8I9L - chains A and C of the 6 polymer chains in the assembly; structure by electron microscopy, 3.18 A resolution.

[Chain A]
Molecule: Guanine nucleotide-binding protein G(o) subunit alpha
From: Homo sapiens
UniProtKB: P09471 (GNAO_HUMAN); numbering as in UniProt; present here: 4-55, 182-354
Chain sequence (250 residues; numbered -11 to 354; 116 numbers in that range are skipped by the numbering (no residue carries them; nothing is unmodelled there); the number before each row is that of its first residue; numbers below 1 keep their minus sign (Met-11 is residue -11)):
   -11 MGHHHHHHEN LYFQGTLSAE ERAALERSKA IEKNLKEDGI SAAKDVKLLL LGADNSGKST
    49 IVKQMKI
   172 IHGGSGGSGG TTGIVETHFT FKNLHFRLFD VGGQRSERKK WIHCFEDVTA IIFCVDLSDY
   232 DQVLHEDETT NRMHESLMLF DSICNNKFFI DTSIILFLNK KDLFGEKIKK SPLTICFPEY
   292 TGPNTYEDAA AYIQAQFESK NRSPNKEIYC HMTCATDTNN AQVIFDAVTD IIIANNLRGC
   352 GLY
Not modelled in the structure: -11 to 5, 172-182, 232-243
Sequence notes: initiating methionine (-11); expression tag (-10 to 3); engineered mutation Asp42 (Gly in P09471), Asn43 (Glu in P09471), Asp227 (Ala in P09471), Asp230 (Gly in P09471), Ala332 (Ile in P09471), Ile335 (Val in P09471); linker (174-181)
Swiss-Prot annotation at these positions:
  - region: Lys35 to Ala41, Ser44 to Thr48 (G1 motif), Phe197 to Arg206 (G3 motif), Ile266 to Asp273 (G4 motif), Thr324 to Thr329 (G5 motif)
  - binding site (GTP): Lys46, Ser47, Thr48, Asn270, Asp273, Cys325
  - binding site (Mg(2+)): Ser47, Thr182
  - natural variant: Gly40 (G40R: In DEE17 and NEDIM; G40W: Found in a patient with intractable early-onset epilepsy), Ser47 (S47G: In NEDIM), Gln52 (Q52P: Found in a patient with intractable early-onset epilepsy; Q52R: In DEE17), Ile172 (I172T: In NEDIM), Thr191 to Phe197 (deletion: In DEE17), Gly203 (G203R: In DEE17), Arg209 (R209C: In DEE17 and NEDIM; R209G: In NEDIM; R209H: In NEDIM; R209L: In NEDIM), Glu246 (E246G: In NEDIM; E246K: In NEDIM), Ile279 (I279N: In DEE17)
  - modified residue: Gln205 (5-glutamyl histamine), Cys351 (ADP-ribosylcysteine)
  - lipidation: Cys351 (S-palmitoyl cysteine)
  - mutagenesis: Cys351 (C351A: Strong loss of binding to ADGRG3)

[Chain C]
Molecule: C3a anaphylatoxin chemotactic receptor
From: Homo sapiens
UniProtKB: Q16581 (C3AR_HUMAN); residues 2-482 here = UniProt positions 2-482
Chain sequence (538 residues; numbered -55 to 482; the number before each row is that of its first residue; numbers below 1 keep their minus sign (Met-55 is residue -55)):
   -55 MGKTIIALSY IFCLVFADYK DDDDAANFTP VNGSSGNQSV RLVTSSSLEV LFQGPGSASF
     5 SAETNSTDLL SQPWNEPPVI LSMVILSLTF LLGLPGNGLV LWVAGLKMQR TVNTIWFLHL
    65 TLADLLCCLS LPFSLAHLAL QGQWPYGRFL CKLIPSIIVL NMFASVFLLT AISLDRCLVV
   125 FKPIWCQNHR NVGMACSICG CIWVVAFVMC IPVFVYREIF TTDNHNRCGY KFGLSSSLDY
   185 PDFYGDPLEN RSLENIVQPP GEMNDRLDPS SFQTNDHPWT VPTVFQPQTF QRPSADSLPR
   245 GSARLTSQNL YSNVFKPADV VSPKIPSGFP IEDHETSPLD NSDAFLSTHL KLFPSASSNS
   305 FYESELPQGF QDYYNLGQFT DDDQVPTPLV AITITRLVVG FLLPSVIMIA CYSFIVFRMQ
   365 RGRFAKSQSK TFRVAVVVVA VFLVCWTPYH IFGVLSLLTD PETPLGKTLM SWDHVCIALA
   425 SANSCFNPFL YALLGKDFRK KARQSIQGIL EAAFSEELTR STHCPSNNVI SERNSTTV
Not modelled in the structure: -55 to 17, 175-330, 451-482
Sequence notes: initiating methionine (-55); expression tag (-54 to 1)
Disulfide bonds: Cys95-Cys172
Swiss-Prot annotation at these positions:
  - modified residue: Tyr174 (Sulfotyrosine), Tyr184 (Sulfotyrosine), Tyr318 (Sulfotyrosine), Ser459 (Phosphoserine), Thr463 (Phosphothreonine)
  - glycosylation: Asn9 (N-linked (GlcNAc...) asparagine), Asn194 (N-linked (GlcNAc...) asparagine), Ser266 (O-linked (GalNAc...) serine)

[Chain A / chain C interface]
Residue-residue contacts - 35 pairs, chain A then chain C:
  Ile28(A) - Asn135(C)
  Ala31(A) - Gln131(C)
  Lys32(A) - Gln131(C)
  Lys32(A) - Asn132(C)
  Val34(A) - Gln131(C)
  Asn194(A) - Asn132(C)  hydrogen bond (backbone-side chain)
  Leu195(A) - Gln131(C)
  Asn316(A) - Arg367(C)
  Glu318(A) - Arg367(C)
  Tyr320(A) - Arg367(C)  hydrogen bond
  Asp341(A) - Arg367(C)
  Asp341(A) - Phe368(C)
  Ile343(A) - Pro127(C)
  Ile343(A) - Gln131(C)
  Ile344(A) - Val124(C)
  Ile344(A) - Pro127(C)  hydrophobic
  Ile344(A) - Arg362(C)
  Ile344(A) - Phe368(C)  hydrophobic
  Ala345(A) - Arg367(C)
  Ala345(A) - Phe368(C)  hydrophobic
  Asn347(A) - Val123(C)  hydrogen bond (side chain-backbone)
  Leu348(A) - Val124(C)  hydrophobic
  Gly350(A) - Asn57(C)  hydrogen bond (backbone-side chain)
  Cys351(A) - Asp119(C)
  Cys351(A) - Arg120(C)  hydrogen bond (backbone-side chain)
  Gly352(A) - Lys374(C)
  Gly352(A) - Leu438(C)
  Leu353(A) - Tyr356(C)  hydrophobic
  Leu353(A) - Ile359(C)  hydrophobic
  Leu353(A) - Thr375(C)  hydrogen bond (backbone-side chain)
  Leu353(A) - Val378(C)  hydrophobic
  Tyr354(A) - Arg367(C)  hydrogen bond (side chain-backbone)
  Tyr354(A) - Phe368(C)
  Tyr354(A) - Ser371(C)
  Tyr354(A) - Thr375(C)
Also at the interface, not in a pair above, chain A (23 interface residues in all): Ser264, Thr340, Arg349
Also at the interface, not in a pair above, chain C (20 interface residues in all): Gly439

[Overview]
The interface between chain A and chain C involves 23 residues on one side and 20 on the other; the contacts
include 7 hydrogen bonds. Among the polar pairs are Asn194(A)-Asn132(C), Tyr320(A)-Arg367(C) and
Asn347(A)-Val123(C).
Here chain A is Guanine nucleotide-binding protein G(o) subunit alpha and chain C is C3a anaphylatoxin
chemotactic receptor, both from Homo sapiens. Entry 8I9L (Structure of C3a-C3aR-Go complex (Composite map))
was determined by electron microscopy (same publication as 8HPT, 8HQC, 8I95, 8I97, 8I9A, 8I9S and 3 further
entries).
